5GQ9 - chains A and B of the 6 polymer chains in the assembly; structure by X-ray diffraction, 2.70 A resolution.

[Chain A (and B)]
Protein: Thermus thermophilus Argonaute
From: Thermus thermophilus (strain HB27 / ATCC BAA-163 / DSM 7039)
Notes: chain B of this document is another copy of the same molecule, construct and numbering; everything in this record applies to it too
UniProtKB: Q746M7 (Q746M7_THET2); residues 1-685 here = UniProt positions 1-685
Amino-acid sequence (685 residues; numbered 1 to 685; the number before each row is that of its first residue):
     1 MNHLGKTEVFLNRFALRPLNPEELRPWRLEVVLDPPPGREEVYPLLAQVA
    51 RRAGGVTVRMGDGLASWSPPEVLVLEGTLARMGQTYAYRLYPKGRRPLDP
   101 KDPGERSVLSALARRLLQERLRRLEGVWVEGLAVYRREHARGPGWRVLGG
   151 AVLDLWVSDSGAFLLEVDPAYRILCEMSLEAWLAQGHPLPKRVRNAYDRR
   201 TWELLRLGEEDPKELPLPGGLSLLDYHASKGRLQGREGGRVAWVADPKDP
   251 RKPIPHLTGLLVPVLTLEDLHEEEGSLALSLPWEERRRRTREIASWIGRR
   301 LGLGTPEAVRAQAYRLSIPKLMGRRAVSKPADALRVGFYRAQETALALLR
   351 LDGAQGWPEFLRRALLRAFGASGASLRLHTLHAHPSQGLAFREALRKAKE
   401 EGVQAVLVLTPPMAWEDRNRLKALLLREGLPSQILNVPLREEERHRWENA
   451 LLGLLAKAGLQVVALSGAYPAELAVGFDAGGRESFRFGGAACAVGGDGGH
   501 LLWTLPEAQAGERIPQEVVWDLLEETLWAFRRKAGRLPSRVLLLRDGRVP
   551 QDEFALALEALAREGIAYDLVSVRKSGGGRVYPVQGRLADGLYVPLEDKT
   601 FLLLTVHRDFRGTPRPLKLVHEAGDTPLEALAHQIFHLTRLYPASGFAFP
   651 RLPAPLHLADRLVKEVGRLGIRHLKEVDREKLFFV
Unresolved in the structure: 1-2, 205-223, 233-256, 274-275 (chain B: 1-2, 80-84, 271-275)
UniProt features mapped onto this chain:
  - active site: D478, E512, D546, D660
  - binding site (Mn(2+)): D478, D546, D660, V685
  - mutagenesis: R172 (R172A: Reduced cleavage of target RNA; further decreased when associated with A-548), Y197 (Y197A: No change in cleavage of target RNA; when associated with 226-AHASKGA-232), Y226 to R232 (No change in cleavage of target RNA), R232 (R232A: No change in cleavage of target RNA), R418 to K422 (No cleavage of target RNA), K422 (K422A: No cleavage of target RNA), K457 (K457A: No cleavage of target RNA; when associated with 418-ANRLA-422), D478 (D478A: No cleavage of target RNA. No cleavage of tDNA, no DNA associates with TtAgo in E.coli; when associated with A-546 ...), E512 (E512A: No cleavage of tDNA), D546 (D546A: No cleavage of target RNA. No cleavage of tDNA, no DNA associates with TtAgo in E.coli; when associated with A-478 ...), R548 (R548A: Poor cleavage of target RNA), D660 (D660A: Poor cleavage of target RNA. No cleavage of tDNA)
Metal / ion sites: Mg2+ site 1: D478, D546 (shared with 1 residue of chain D); Mg2+ site 2: D478, D660 (shared with 1 residue of chain D); Mg2+ site 3: V685 (shared with 2 residues of chain C)

[Interface between chain A and chain B]
Pairs across the interface (81; chain A residue first):
  P36(A) - L221(B)  hydrophobic
  P36(A) - S229(B)
  P36(A) - K230(B)
  P37(A) - Y226(B)
  G38(A) - Y226(B)
  R39(A) - H227(B)
  R39(A) - P255(B)  hydrogen bond (side chain-backbone)
  V42(A) - P218(B)
  V42(A) - G219(B)
  D62(A) - G219(B)
  G388(A) - E564(B)
  L389(A) - E524(B)
  L389(A) - W528(B)
  L389(A) - L537(B)  hydrophobic
  L389(A) - E564(B)  hydrogen bond (backbone-side chain)
  R392(A) - E524(B)  salt bridge
  R392(A) - E525(B)  salt bridge
  R392(A) - W528(B)
  E393(A) - W528(B)
  E393(A) - R531(B)  salt bridge
  R396(A) - R531(B)
  L424(A) - E524(B)
  R427(A) - D521(B)  salt bridge
  R427(A) - E524(B)  salt bridge
  R427(A) - E525(B)  salt bridge
  E428(A) - W528(B)  hydrogen bond
  S484(A) - A510(B)
  F485(A) - F485(B)  hydrophobic
  F485(A) - A508(B)
  F485(A) - Q509(B)
  F485(A) - A510(B)
  F487(A) - E507(B)
  W503(A) - K675(B)
  L505(A) - I671(B)
  L505(A) - R672(B)
  P506(A) - R672(B)
  E507(A) - G670(B)
  E507(A) - I671(B)  hydrogen bond (side chain-backbone)
  E507(A) - R672(B)  salt bridge
  A508(A) - F485(B)
  A508(A) - A508(B)  hydrophobic
  Q509(A) - F485(B)
  A510(A) - S484(B)
  A510(A) - F485(B)
  V518(A) - R672(B)
  D521(A) - R427(B)  salt bridge
  D521(A) - R672(B)  salt bridge
  D521(A) - H673(B)
  E524(A) - L389(B)
  E524(A) - R392(B)  salt bridge
  E524(A) - L424(B)
  E524(A) - R427(B)  salt bridge
  E525(A) - R392(B)  salt bridge
  E525(A) - R427(B)
  W528(A) - L389(B)
  W528(A) - R392(B)
  W528(A) - E393(B)
  W528(A) - E428(B)  hydrogen bond
  R531(A) - E393(B)  salt bridge
  R531(A) - R396(B)
  E564(A) - G388(B)
  E564(A) - L389(B)  hydrogen bond (side chain-backbone)
  G670(A) - E507(B)
  I671(A) - L505(B)
  I671(A) - E507(B)  hydrogen bond (backbone-side chain)
  I671(A) - I671(B)  hydrophobic
  R672(A) - L505(B)
  R672(A) - E507(B)  salt bridge
  R672(A) - V518(B)
  R672(A) - D521(B)  salt bridge
  H673(A) - D521(B)  salt bridge
  L674(A) - K675(B)
  K675(A) - W503(B)
  K675(A) - L674(B)  hydrogen bond (side chain-backbone)
  K675(A) - K675(B)  hydrogen bond (backbone-side chain)
  K675(A) - V677(B)  hydrogen bond (side chain-backbone)
  K675(A) - R679(B)
  E676(A) - R679(B)  salt bridge
  V677(A) - K675(B)  hydrogen bond (backbone-side chain)
  R679(A) - K675(B)
  R679(A) - E676(B)  salt bridge
Interface residues without a listed pair, chain A (46 interface residues in all): P35, Q387, E517, L522, L527, L537
Interface residues without a listed pair, chain B (52 interface residues in all): L217, G220, L223, I254, Q387, F487, P506, E517, L522, L527, D678

[Overview]
46 residues of chain A and 52 residues of chain B are in contact; the contacts include 11 hydrogen bonds and
18 salt bridges. Polar pairs include R392(A)-E524(B), R392(A)-E525(B) and E393(A)-R531(B).
Chain A and chain B are both Thermus thermophilus Argonaute (Thermus thermophilus (strain HB27 / ATCC BAA-163
/ DSM 7039)); the structure, Crystal structure of Thermus thermophilus Argonaute in complex with g1C siDNA and
DNA target, was determined by X-ray diffraction.
